PDB entry 9GNZ | electron microscopy, 3.70 A resolution | chains A and R of the 22 polymer chains in the assembly

[Chain A]
Protein: Flagellin
From: Salmonella enterica
Reference sequence: Q6V2T3 (Q6V2T3_SALER); residues 1-495 here = UniProt positions 1-495
Sequence (495 residues; numbered 1 to 495; the number before each row is that of its first residue):
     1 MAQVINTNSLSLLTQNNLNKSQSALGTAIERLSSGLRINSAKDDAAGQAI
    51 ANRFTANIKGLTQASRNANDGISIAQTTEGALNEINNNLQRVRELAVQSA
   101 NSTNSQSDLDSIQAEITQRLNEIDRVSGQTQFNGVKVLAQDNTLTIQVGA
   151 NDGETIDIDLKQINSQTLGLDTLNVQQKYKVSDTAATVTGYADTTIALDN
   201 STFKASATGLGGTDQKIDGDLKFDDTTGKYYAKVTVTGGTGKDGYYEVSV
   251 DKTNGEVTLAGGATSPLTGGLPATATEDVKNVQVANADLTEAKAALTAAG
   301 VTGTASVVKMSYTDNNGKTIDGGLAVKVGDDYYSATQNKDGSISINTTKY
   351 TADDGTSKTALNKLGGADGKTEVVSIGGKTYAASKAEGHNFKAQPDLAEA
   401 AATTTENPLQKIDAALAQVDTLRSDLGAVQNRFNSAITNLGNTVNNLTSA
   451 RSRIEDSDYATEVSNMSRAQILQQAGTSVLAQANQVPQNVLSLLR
Disordered / not traced: 1-2, 495

[Chain R]
Protein: Flagellar hook-associated protein 2
From: Salmonella enterica
Reference sequence: A0A663DCQ9 (A0A663DCQ9_SALER); residue numbers follow UniProt; this construct covers 1-467
Sequence (467 residues; row label = number of the first residue in the row):
     1 MASISSLGVGSNLPLDQLLTDLTKNEKGRLTPITKQQSANSAKLTAYGTL
    51 KSALEKFQTANTALNKADLFKSTVASSTTEDLKVSTTAGAAAGTYKINVT
   101 QLAAAQSLATKTTFATTKEQLGDTSVTSRTIKIEQPGRKEPLEIKLDKGD
   151 TSMEAIRDAINDADSGIAASIVKVKENEFQLVLTANSGTDNTMKITVEGD
   201 TKLNDLLAYDSTTNTGNMQELVKAENAKLNVNGIDIERQSNTVTDAPQGI
   251 TLTLTKKVTDATVTVTKDDTKAKEAIKSWVDAYNSLVDTFSSLTKYTAVE
   301 PGEEASDKNGALLGDSVVRTIQTGIRAQFANSGSNSAFKTMAEIGITQDG
   351 TSGKLKIDDDKLTKVLKDNTAAARELLVGDGKETGITTKIATEVKSYLAD
   401 DGIIDNAQDNVNATLKSLTKQYLSVSNSIDETVARYKAQFTQLDTMMSKL
   451 NNTSSYLTQQFTAMNKS
Disordered / not traced: 1-2, 466-467

[Chain A / chain R interface]
Contacting residue pairs (47):
  Arg66(A) with Gly302(R)
  Asn69(A) with Gly302(R); Glu303(R); Glu304(R)
  Asp70(A) with Pro301(R); Gly302(R), hydrogen bond (side chain-backbone)
  Ser73(A) with Tyr296(R)
  Gln76(A) with Tyr296(R); Leu313(R)
  Thr77(A) with Tyr296(R), hydrogen bond
  Asn87(A) with Arg326(R), hydrogen bond; Gly350(R); Thr351(R), hydrogen bond (side chain-backbone)
  Asn88(A) with Gly350(R), hydrogen bond (backbone-backbone); Thr351(R)
  Gln90(A) with Arg326(R), hydrogen bond
  Arg91(A) with Gln348(R), hydrogen bond (side chain-backbone); Gly350(R)
  Arg93(A) with Ala330(R)
  Glu94(A) with Ala342(R); Gln348(R)
  Val97(A) with Thr340(R)
  Gln98(A) with Ala342(R); Lys361(R)
  Asn101(A) with Glu343(R), hydrogen bond
  Arg119(A) with Asp349(R), salt bridge; Thr351(R), hydrogen bond
  Asp420(A) with Arg319(R), salt bridge
  Arg423(A) with Arg319(R)
  Ser424(A) with Arg319(R)
  Gly427(A) with Gly314(R)
  Gln430(A) with Gly314(R)
  Asp458(A) with Gln439(R)
  Tyr459(A) with Leu18(R), hydrophobic
  Ala460(A) with Gln439(R); Leu443(R), hydrophobic
  Ser464(A) with Met446(R), hydrogen bond
  Ser467(A) with Leu450(R)
  Arg468(A) with Met446(R)
  Ile471(A) with Leu450(R); Thr453(R); Ser454(R)
  Gln474(A) with Ser454(R), hydrogen bond (side chain-backbone); Leu457(R); Thr458(R), hydrogen bond
  Ser478(A) with Phe461(R)
  Gln482(A) with Met464(R)
Also at the interface, not in a pair above, chain A (38 interface residues in all): Glu79, Glu84, Phe132, Asn431, Thr438, Asn445, Val463
Also at the interface, not in a pair above, chain R (42 interface residues in all): Leu13, Leu15, Pro32, Gln36, Thr294, Val299, Ala305, Ala337, Ile346, Thr347, Ser352, Phe440, Met447
Interface features reported in the paper:
  - interface residues, chain R: Tyr296(R), Arg319(R)

[In short]
The interface between chain A and chain R involves 38 residues on one side and 42 on the other, with 12
hydrogen bonds and 2 salt bridges. Among the polar pairs are Arg119(A)-Asp349(R), Asp420(A)-Arg319(R) and
Asp70(A)-Gly302(R). From the paper: interface residues Tyr296(R) and Arg319(R).
Chain A is Flagellin and chain R is Flagellar hook-associated protein 2, both from Salmonella enterica; the
structure, Salmonella cap-filament complex, was determined by electron microscopy, deposited together with
9GO6 and 9GSX.
